Entry 8X7K (electron microscopy, 3.27 A resolution); this record covers chains H and J of the 12 polymer chains in the assembly.

# Chain H
Protein: Histone H2B type 1-K
Source organism: Homo sapiens
UniProtKB: O60814 (H2B1K_HUMAN); residues 31-124 here correspond to UniProt positions 32-125 (UniProt number = residue number + 1)
Sequence (94 residues; numbered 31 to 124; the number before each row is that of its first residue):
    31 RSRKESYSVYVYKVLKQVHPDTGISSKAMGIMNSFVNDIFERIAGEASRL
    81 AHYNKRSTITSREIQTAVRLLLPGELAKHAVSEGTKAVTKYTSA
Curated features (UniProtKB/Swiss-Prot):
  - modified residue: Lys34 (N6-(2-hydroxyisobutyryl)lysine), Glu35 (PolyADP-ribosyl glutamic acid), Ser36 (Phosphoserine), Lys43 (N6-(2-hydroxyisobutyryl)lysine), Lys46 (N6-(2-hydroxyisobutyryl)lysine), Lys57 (N6,N6-dimethyllysine), Arg79 (Dimethylated arginine), Lys85 (N6,N6,N6-trimethyllysine), Arg86 (Omega-N-methylarginine), Arg92 (Omega-N-methylarginine), Lys108 (N6-(2-hydroxyisobutyryl)lysine), Thr115 (Phosphothreonine), Lys116 (N6-(2-hydroxyisobutyryl)lysine), Lys120 (N6-(2-hydroxyisobutyryl)lysine)
  - glycosylation: Ser112 (O-linked (GlcNAc) serine)
  - cross-link (Glycyl lysine isopeptide (Lys-Gly)): Lys34 (interchain with G-Cter in ubiquitin), Lys120 (interchain with G-Cter in ubiquitin)
Reported in the primary citation:
  - mutagenesis - E105A: decreased catalytic activity

# Chain J
Molecule: 143-nt DNA strand
Source organism: Homo sapiens
Sequence (143 nucleotides; each row starts with the number of its first residue; numbers below 1 keep their minus sign (DG-70 is residue -70)):
   -70 GAGAATCCCGGTGCCGAGGCCGCTCAATTGGTCGTAGACAGCTCTAGCAC
   -20 CGCTTAAACGCACGTACGCGCTGTCCCCCGCGTTTTAACCGCCAAGGGGA
    30 TTACTCCCTAGTCTCCAGGCACGTGTCAGATATATACATCCTG

# How chain H and chain J interact
Pairs across the interface (12; chain H residue first):
  Arg31(H) - DT30(J)  hydrogen bond to the phosphate
  Ser32(H) - DT30(J)  phosphate contact
  Tyr42(H) - DG-53(J)  hydrogen bond to the phosphate
  Ile54(H) - DA-54(J)  sugar contact
  Ser55(H) - DA-54(J)  phosphate contact
  Ser56(H) - DA-54(J)  hydrogen bond to the phosphate
  Arg86(H) - DG-34(J)  hydrogen bond to the phosphate
  Arg86(H) - DA-33(J)  salt bridge to the phosphate
  Ser87(H) - DA-35(J)  hydrogen bond to the phosphate
  Ser87(H) - DG-34(J)  hydrogen bond to the phosphate
  Thr88(H) - DA-35(J)  hydrogen bond to the phosphate
  Thr88(H) - DG-34(J)  hydrogen bond to the phosphate
Interface residues without a listed pair, chain H (12 interface residues in all): Arg33, Glu35, Gly53
Interface residues without a listed pair, chain J (10 interface residues in all): DG-52, DC-46, DA-45, DA29

# In short
12 residues of chain H face 10 of chain J across their interface, with 8 hydrogen bonds and 1 salt bridge.
Polar contacts include Arg31(H)-DT30(J), Tyr42(H)-DG-53(J) and Ser56(H)-DA-54(J). The paper reports that E105A
of chain H reduces catalytic activity.
Here chain H is Histone H2B type 1-K and chain J is a 143-nt DNA strand, both from Homo sapiens. Entry 8X7K
(Cryo-EM structures of RNF168/UbcH5c-Ub in complex with H2AK13Ub nucleosomes) was determined by electron
microscopy.
